Entry 5VPF (X-ray diffraction, 2.69 A resolution); this record covers chains A and E of the 4 polymer chains in the assembly.

# Chain A
Protein: Protein fosB
Organism: Homo sapiens
UniProt: P53539 (FOSB_HUMAN); numbering as in UniProt (aligned over 153-219)
Chain sequence (68 residues; each row starts with the number of its first residue):
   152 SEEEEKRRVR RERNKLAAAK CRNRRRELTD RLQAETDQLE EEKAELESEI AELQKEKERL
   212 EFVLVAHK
Unresolved in the structure: 219
Construct notes: expression tag (152)
Swiss-Prot annotation at these positions:
  - region: Lys-157 to Arg-182 (Basic motif), Leu-183 to Leu-211 (Leucine-zipper)

# Chain E
Molecule: 19-nt DNA strand
Sequence (19 nucleotides; row label = number of the first residue in the row):
     1 CGTCGGTGAC TCACCGACG

# Interface between chain A and chain E
Contacting residue pairs - 13 pairs, chain A then chain E:
  Arg-161(A) with DG5(E), hydrogen bond to the base; DG6(E), hydrogen bond to the base
  Arg-164(A) with DC4(E), salt bridge to the phosphate; DG5(E), salt bridge to the phosphate
  Asn-165(A) with DT7(E), hydrogen bond to the base
  Ala-168(A) with DG6(E), phosphate contact; DT7(E), base contact
  Ala-169(A) with DT7(E), base contact
  Lys-171(A) with DG6(E), salt bridge to the phosphate
  Cys-172(A) with DG6(E), sugar contact; DT7(E), hydrogen bond to the phosphate
  Arg-173(A) with DA9(E), base contact
  Arg-176(A) with DG8(E), salt bridge to the phosphate
Interface residues without a listed pair, chain A (10 interface residues in all): Arg-175
Interface residues without a listed pair, chain E (7 interface residues in all): DC10

# Overview
10 residues of chain A face 7 of chain E across their interface; the contacts include 4 hydrogen bonds and 4
salt bridges. Among the polar pairs are Arg-161(A)/DG5(E), Arg-161(A)/DG6(E) and Asn-165(A)/DT7(E).
Here chain A is Protein fosB (Homo sapiens) and chain E is a 19-nt DNA strand. Entry 5VPF (Transcription
factor FosB/JunD bZIP domain in complex with cognate DNA, type-II crystal) was determined by X-ray
diffraction, deposited together with 5VPE.
